Entry 1K08 (X-ray diffraction, 2.26 A resolution); this record covers chain A.

Chain A:
Molecule: Glycogen Phosphorylase
Organism: Oryctolagus cuniculus
Notes: EC 2.4.1.1
UniProt: P00489 (PHS2_RABIT); numbering as in UniProt (aligned over 1-842)
Sequence (842 residues; numbered 1 to 842; the number before each row is that of its first residue):
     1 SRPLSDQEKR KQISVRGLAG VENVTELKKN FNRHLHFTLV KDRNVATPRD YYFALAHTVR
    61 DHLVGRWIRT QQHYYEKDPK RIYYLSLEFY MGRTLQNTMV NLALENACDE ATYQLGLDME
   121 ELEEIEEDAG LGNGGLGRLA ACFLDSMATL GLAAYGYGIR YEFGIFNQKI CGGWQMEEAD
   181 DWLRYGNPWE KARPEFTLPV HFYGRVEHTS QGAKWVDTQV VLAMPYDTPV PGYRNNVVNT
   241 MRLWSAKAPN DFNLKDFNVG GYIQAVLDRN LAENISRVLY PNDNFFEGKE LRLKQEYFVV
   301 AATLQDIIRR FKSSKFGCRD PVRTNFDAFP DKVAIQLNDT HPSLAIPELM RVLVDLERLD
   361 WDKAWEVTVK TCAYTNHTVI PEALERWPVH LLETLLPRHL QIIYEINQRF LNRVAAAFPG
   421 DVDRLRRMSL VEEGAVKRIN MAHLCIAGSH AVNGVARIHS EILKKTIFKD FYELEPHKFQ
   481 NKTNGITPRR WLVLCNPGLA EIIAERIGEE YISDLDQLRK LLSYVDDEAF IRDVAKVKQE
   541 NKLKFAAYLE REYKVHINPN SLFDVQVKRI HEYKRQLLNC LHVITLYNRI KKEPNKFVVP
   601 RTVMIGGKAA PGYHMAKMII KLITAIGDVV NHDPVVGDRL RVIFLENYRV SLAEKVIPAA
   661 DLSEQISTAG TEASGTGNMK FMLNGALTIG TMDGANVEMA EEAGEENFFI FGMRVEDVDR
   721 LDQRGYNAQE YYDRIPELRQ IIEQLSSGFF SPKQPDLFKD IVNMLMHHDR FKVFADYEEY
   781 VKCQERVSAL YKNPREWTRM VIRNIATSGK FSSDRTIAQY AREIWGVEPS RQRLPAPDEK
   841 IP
Disordered / not traced: 1-12, 316-323, 838-842
Glycans and other covalent adducts: pyridoxal phosphate (PLP) linked to K680
Ligand contacts:
  - N-benzoyl-n'-beta-D-glucopyranosyl urea (BZD; N-[(phenylcarbonyl)carbamoyl]-beta-D-glucopyranosylamine), molecule 1: F37, T38, L39, V40, F53, H57, R60, V64, W67, P188, W189, E190, K191, P229
  - N-benzoyl-n'-beta-D-glucopyranosyl urea (BZD), molecule 2: E88, N133, G134, G135, L136, L139, N282, D283, R292, H341, H377, V455, N484, Y573, E672, A673, S674, G675, T676
  - pyridoxal phosphate (PLP): Y90, G134, G135, R138, W491, V567, K568, K574, Y648, R649, V650, A653, Q665, E672, G675, T676, G677
Curated features (UniProtKB/Swiss-Prot):
  - modified residue: S747 (Phosphoserine)

Summary:
Bound to chain A: N-benzoyl-n'-beta-D-glucopyranosyl urea. Covalently linked pyridoxal phosphate: at K680.
Chain A is Glycogen Phosphorylase (Oryctolagus cuniculus); the structure, Crystallographic Binding Study of 10
mM N-benzoyl-N'-beta-D-glucopyranosyl urea to glycogen phosphorylase b, was determined by X-ray diffraction
together with 1KTI and 1K06 from the same study.
